6PU0 - chain A; structure by X-ray diffraction, 1.90 A resolution.

[Chain A]
Protein: Cryptochrome-1
Source organism: Columba livia
UniProt: A0A2I0LZR8 (A0A2I0LZR8_COLLI); residue numbers follow UniProt; this construct covers 1-497
Chain sequence (502 residues; row label = number of the first residue in the row; numbers below 1 keep their minus sign (Gly-4 is residue -4)):
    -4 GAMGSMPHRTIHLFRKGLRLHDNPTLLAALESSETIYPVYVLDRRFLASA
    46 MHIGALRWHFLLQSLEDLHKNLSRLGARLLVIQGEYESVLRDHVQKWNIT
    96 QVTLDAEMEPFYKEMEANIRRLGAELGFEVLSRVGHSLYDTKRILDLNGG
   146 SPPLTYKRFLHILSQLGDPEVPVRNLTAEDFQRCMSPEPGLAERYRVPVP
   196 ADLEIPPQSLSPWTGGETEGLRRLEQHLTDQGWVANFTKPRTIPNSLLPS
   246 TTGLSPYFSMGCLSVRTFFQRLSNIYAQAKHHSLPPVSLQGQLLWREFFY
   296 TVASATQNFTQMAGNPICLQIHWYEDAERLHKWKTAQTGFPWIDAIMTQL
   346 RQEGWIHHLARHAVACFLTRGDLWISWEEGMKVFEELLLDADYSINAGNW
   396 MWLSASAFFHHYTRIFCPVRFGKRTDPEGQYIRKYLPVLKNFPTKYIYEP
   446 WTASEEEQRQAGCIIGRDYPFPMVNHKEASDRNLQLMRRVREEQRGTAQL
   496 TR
Not modelled in the structure: -4 to 0, 228-244
Differences from the reference sequence: expression tag (-4 to 0)
Residues lining bound ligands: FAD (flavin-adenine dinucleotide): Thr246, Thr247, Gly248, Leu249, Ser250, Phe253, Ser254, Leu284, Gln287, Leu288, Trp290, Arg291, Phe294, Trp350, Ile351, His352, His353, Arg356, His357, Ala360, Phe379, Leu383, Asp385, Ala386, Asp387, Ile390, Asn391, Asn394, Trp395, Leu398

[Summary]
Ligands of chain A: flavin-adenine dinucleotide.
Chain A is Cryptochrome-1 (Columba livia); the structure, Pigeon Cryptochrome4 bound to flavin adenine
dinucleotide, was determined by X-ray diffraction (same publication as 6PTZ).
